PDB entry 1XNG | X-ray diffraction, 1.70 A resolution | chains A and B

Chain A (and B):
Molecule: NH(3)-dependent NAD(+) synthetase
From: Helicobacter pylori
Notes: EC 6.3.1.5; chain B of this document is another copy of the same molecule, construct and numbering; everything in this record applies to it too
Reference sequence: O25096 (NADE_HELPY); residue numbers follow UniProt; this construct covers 1-260
Chain sequence (268 residues; numbered 1 to 268; the number before each row is that of its first residue):
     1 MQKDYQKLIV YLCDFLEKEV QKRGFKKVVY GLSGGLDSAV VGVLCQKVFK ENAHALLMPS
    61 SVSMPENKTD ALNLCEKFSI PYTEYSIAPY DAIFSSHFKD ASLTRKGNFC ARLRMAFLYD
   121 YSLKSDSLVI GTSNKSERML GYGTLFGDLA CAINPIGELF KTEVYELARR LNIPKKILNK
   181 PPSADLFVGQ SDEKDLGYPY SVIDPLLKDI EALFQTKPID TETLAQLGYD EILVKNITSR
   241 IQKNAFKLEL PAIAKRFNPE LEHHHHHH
Unresolved in the structure: 1-2, 258-268 (chain B: 1-2, 265-268)
Differences from the reference sequence: cloning artifact (261-268)
Ion coordination: Mg2+: Ser183 (together with ATP)
Ligand contacts:
  - ATP (adenosine-5'-triphosphate): Gly31, Leu32, Ser33, Gly35, Leu36, Asp37, Ser38, Leu56, Leu57, Met58, Pro59, Ser63, Arg114, Thr132, Glu137, Asp148, Lys161, Pro182, Ser183, Ala184
  - nicotinic acid adenine dinucleotide (DND), molecule 1: Arg23, Phe25, Tyr119, Ser122, Leu123, Ser127, Leu128, Val129, Ala152
  - nicotinic acid adenine dinucleotide (DND), molecule 2: Thr104, Asn108, Ala111, Arg112, Glu137, Gly141, Tyr142, Gly143, Thr144, Leu145, Asp148, Ala184, Leu186, Gln190, Asp192, Asn244, Phe246, Lys247

How chain A and chain B interact:
Pairs across the interface (92; chain A residue first):
  Lys7(A) with Phe257(B)
  Leu8(A) with Phe257(B), hydrophobic
  Tyr11(A) with Lys255(B), hydrogen bond (side chain-backbone); Phe257(B), hydrophobic
  Phe15(A) with Ala252(B); Ile253(B); Ala254(B)
  Glu19(A) with Ala252(B)
  Arg23(A) with Ala252(B)
  Tyr85(A) with His97(B); Phe98(B)
  Pro89(A) with Ile93(B)
  Tyr90(A) with Tyr90(B); Ile93(B); Phe94(B); Phe109(B), hydrophobic
  Ile93(A) with Pro89(B); Tyr90(B); Ile93(B), hydrophobic
  Phe94(A) with Tyr90(B); Phe117(B), hydrophobic; Asp120(B)
  His97(A) with Tyr85(B), hydrogen bond; Tyr90(B)
  Phe98(A) with Tyr85(B); Lys124(B)
  Thr104(A) with Leu123(B)
  Arg105(A) with Asp120(B), salt bridge; Leu123(B); Lys124(B)
  Asn108(A) with Leu123(B)
  Phe109(A) with Tyr90(B), hydrophobic; Ala116(B), hydrophobic; Phe117(B), hydrophobic
  Arg112(A) with Met115(B); Tyr119(B)
  Met115(A) with Arg112(B); Met115(B), hydrophobic; Phe146(B), hydrophobic
  Ala116(A) with Phe109(B), hydrophobic
  Phe117(A) with Phe94(B), hydrophobic; Phe109(B), hydrophobic
  Tyr119(A) with Arg112(B); Phe146(B)
  Asp120(A) with Phe94(B); Arg105(B), salt bridge
  Leu123(A) with Asn108(B)
  Lys124(A) with Arg105(B)
  Phe146(A) with Met115(B), hydrophobic; Tyr119(B); Phe146(B), hydrophobic; Ala150(B), hydrophobic
  Ala150(A) with Phe146(B), hydrophobic
  Cys151(A) with Phe146(B); Pro251(B)
  Ala152(A) with Pro251(B); Ala252(B), hydrogen bond (backbone-backbone)
  Ile153(A) with Ala252(B)
  Asn154(A) with Ala252(B), hydrogen bond (backbone-backbone); Ile253(B); Ala254(B), hydrogen bond (backbone-backbone)
  Pro155(A) with Ala254(B)
  Gly157(A) with Ile253(B)
  Glu158(A) with Ile253(B); Ala254(B); Arg256(B)
  Phe160(A) with Arg256(B)
  Glu163(A) with Arg256(B), salt bridge
  Leu250(A) with Leu248(B); Leu250(B), hydrophobic
  Pro251(A) with Cys151(B); Ala152(B)
  Ala252(A) with Phe15(B); Glu19(B); Arg23(B); Ala152(B), hydrogen bond (backbone-backbone); Ile153(B); Asn154(B), hydrogen bond (backbone-backbone)
  Ile253(A) with Phe15(B); Asn154(B); Gly157(B)
  Ala254(A) with Phe15(B); Asn154(B), hydrogen bond (backbone-backbone); Pro155(B); Glu158(B)
  Lys255(A) with Tyr11(B), hydrogen bond (backbone-side chain); Glu158(B)
  Arg256(A) with Glu158(B); Phe160(B); Glu163(B), salt bridge; Lys208(B)
  Phe257(A) with Leu8(B), hydrophobic
Other interface residues (no listed pair), chain A (51 interface residues in all): Leu12, Leu113, Arg138, Leu145, Lys208, Leu248, Glu249
Other interface residues (no listed pair), chain B (51 interface residues in all): Leu12, Thr104, Leu113, Lys135, Arg138, Leu145, Glu249

In short:
Chain A and chain B each contribute 51 residues to their interface, with 9 hydrogen bonds and 4 salt bridges.
Among the polar pairs are Arg105(A)-Asp120(B), Glu163(A)-Arg256(B) and Tyr11(A)-Lys255(B). Chain A binds
nicotinic acid adenine dinucleotide and ATP.
Both chains are NH(3)-dependent NAD(+) synthetase (Helicobacter pylori). Entry 1XNG (Crystal Structure of
NH3-dependent NAD+ synthetase from Helicobacter pylori) was determined by X-ray diffraction together with 1XNH
from the same study.
